8ZPO - chain A; structure by X-ray diffraction, 1.36 A resolution.

[Chain A]
Name: N-acetylmuramic acid/N-acetylglucosamine kinase
Organism: Clostridium acetobutylicum (strain ATCC 824 / DSM 792 / JCM 1419 / IAM 19013 / LMG 5710 / NBRC 13948 / NRRL B-527 / VKM B-1787 / 2291 / W)
Notes: EC 2.7.1.-, 2.7.1.59
UniProt: Q97ML3 (MURK_CLOAB); numbering as in UniProt (aligned over 1-306)
Amino-acid sequence (306 residues; numbered 1 to 306; the number before each row is that of its first residue):
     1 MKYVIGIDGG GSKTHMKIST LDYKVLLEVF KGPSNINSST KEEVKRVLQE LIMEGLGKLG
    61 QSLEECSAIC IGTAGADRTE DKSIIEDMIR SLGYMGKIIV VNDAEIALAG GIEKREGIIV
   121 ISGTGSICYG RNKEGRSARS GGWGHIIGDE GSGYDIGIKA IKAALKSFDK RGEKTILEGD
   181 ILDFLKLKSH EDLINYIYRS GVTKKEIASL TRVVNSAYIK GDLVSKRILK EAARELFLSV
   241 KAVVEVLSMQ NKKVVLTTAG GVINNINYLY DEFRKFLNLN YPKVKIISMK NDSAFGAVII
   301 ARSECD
Residues lining bound ligands: N-acetyl-beta-muramic acid (AMU): Asn35, Asn37, Thr73, Ala74, Gly75, Ala76, Asp77, Arg78, Asn102, Asp103, Ile121, Gly125, Ser126, Ile127, Arg139, Gly142, Trp143, Gly144, His145, Asp149
UniProt features mapped onto this chain:
  - binding site (ATP): Ser12, Thr124, Ala208
  - binding site (substrate): Asn35, Gly142 to Gly144, Asp149

[Overview]
Ligands of chain A: N-acetyl-beta-muramic acid. Curated annotation (UniProt) lists 3 ATP-binding residues and
5 substrate-binding residues.
Chain A is N-acetylmuramic acid/N-acetylglucosamine kinase (Clostridium acetobutylicum (strain ATCC 824 / DSM
792 / JCM 1419 / IAM 19013 / LMG 5710 / NBRC 13948 / NRRL B-527 / VKM B-1787 / 2291 / W)); the structure, The
crystal structures of MurK in complex with N-acetylmuramic acid (MurNAc) from Clostridium acetobutylicum, was
determined by X-ray diffraction together with 8ZO3 and 8ZOV from the same study.
